Entry 1RDX (X-ray diffraction, 2.75 A resolution); this record covers chains A and B.

[Chain A (and B)]
Protein: Fructose 1,6-bisphosphatase
Organism: Sus scrofa
Notes: EC 3.1.3.11; chain B of this document is another copy of the same molecule, construct and numbering; everything in this record applies to it too
UniProtKB: P00636 (F16P_PIG); residues 1-337 here = UniProt positions 1-337
Chain sequence (337 residues; row label = number of the first residue in the row):
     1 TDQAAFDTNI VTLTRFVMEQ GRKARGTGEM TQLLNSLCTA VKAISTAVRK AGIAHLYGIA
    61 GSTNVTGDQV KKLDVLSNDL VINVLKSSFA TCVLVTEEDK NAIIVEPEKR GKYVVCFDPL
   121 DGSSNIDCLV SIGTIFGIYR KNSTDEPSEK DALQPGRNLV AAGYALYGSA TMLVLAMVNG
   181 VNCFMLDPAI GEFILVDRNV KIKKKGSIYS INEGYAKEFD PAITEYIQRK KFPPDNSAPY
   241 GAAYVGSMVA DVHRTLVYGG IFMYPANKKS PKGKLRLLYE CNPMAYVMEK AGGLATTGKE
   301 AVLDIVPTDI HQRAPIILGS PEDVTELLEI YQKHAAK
Differences from the reference sequence: conflict Q20 (Glu in P00636), T96 (Ser in P00636), N199 (Asp in P00636); engineered mutation A243 (Arg in P00636)
Ligand contacts: 6-O-phosphono-beta-D-fructofuranose (F6P): L120, D121, G122, N212, Y244, G246, M248, Y264, K274, L275, R276, E280

[How chain A and chain B interact]
Pairs across the interface (97):
  T1(A) with S62(B)
  D2(A) with A60(B); G61(B); S62(B)
  Q3(A) with A60(B), hydrogen bond (backbone-backbone); G61(B)
  A4(A) with G58(B); I59(B), hydrogen bond (backbone-backbone); A60(B), hydrogen bond (backbone-backbone); G61(B)
  A5(A) with G58(B); I59(B)
  D7(A) with I53(B); A54(B)
  V48(A) with S169(B)
  R49(A) with G168(B), hydrogen bond (side chain-backbone); S169(B), hydrogen bond (backbone-backbone); A170(B); M185(B)
  I53(A) with V196(B); D197(B)
  H55(A) with M185(B); V196(B)
  N125(A) with R254(B); Y258(B)
  D127(A) with R254(B); V257(B)
  C128(A) with L166(B); H253(B); R254(B)
  L129(A) with S131(B), hydrogen bond (backbone-side chain); G168(B); S169(B), hydrogen bond (backbone-side chain); A170(B)
  V130(A) with S131(B); S169(B), hydrogen bond (backbone-side chain); V245(B), hydrophobic
  S131(A) with V130(B); S131(B), hydrogen bond
  L166(A) with L129(B), hydrophobic
  G168(A) with L129(B); S131(B); G168(B); S169(B)
  S169(A) with V48(B); R49(B); I126(B); Y167(B), hydrogen bond (side chain-backbone)
  A170(A) with V48(B); L129(B), hydrophobic
  M172(A) with L129(B), hydrophobic
  M185(A) with K50(B); Y57(B)
  D187(A) with K50(B)
  P188(A) with R49(B)
  A189(A) with K50(B)
  Y209(A) with E213(B); G214(B), hydrogen bond (side chain-backbone)
  N212(A) with A242(B), hydrogen bond (side chain-backbone)
  E213(A) with Y209(B), hydrogen bond (backbone-side chain); E213(B); G214(B); K231(B), hydrogen bond (backbone-side chain)
  G214(A) with Y209(B), hydrogen bond (backbone-side chain); K231(B); Y240(B)
  Y215(A) with G241(B)
  A216(A) with Q228(B); K231(B)
  K217(A) with K231(B), hydrogen bond (side chain-backbone); F232(B); P239(B)
  K231(A) with E213(B), salt bridge; A216(B); K217(B)
  F232(A) with K217(B)
  P239(A) with G214(B); E218(B)
  Y240(A) with G214(B)
  G241(A) with N212(B)
  A242(A) with N212(B), hydrogen bond (backbone-side chain); Y244(B)
  A243(A) with Y244(B); V245(B); G246(B)
  Y244(A) with A242(B); A243(B); Y244(B), hydrogen bond (backbone-backbone); V245(B)
  V245(A) with A243(B); Y244(B), hydrogen bond (backbone-backbone); V245(B)
  H253(A) with C128(B); L129(B)
  V257(A) with D127(B); C128(B), hydrophobic
  Y258(A) with C128(B), hydrophobic
Interface residues without a listed pair, chain A (49 interface residues in all): A54, I59, Y167, E218, R254
Interface residues without a listed pair, chain B (51 interface residues in all): F6, A51, G52, T63

[Summary]
Chain A and chain B form an interface of 49 and 51 residues respectively; the contacts include 19 hydrogen
bonds and 1 salt bridge. Polar pairs include K231(A)-E213(B), R49(A)-G168(B) and L129(A)-S131(B). Chain A
binds 6-O-phosphono-beta-D-fructofuranose.
Chain A and chain B are both Fructose 1,6-bisphosphatase (Sus scrofa); the structure, R-state structure of the
arg 243 to ala mutant of pig kidney fructose 1,6-bisphosphatase expressed in ..., was determined by X-ray
diffraction together with 1RDY and 1RDZ from the same study.
